PDB entry 8HIL | electron microscopy, 3.57 A resolution | chains A and B of the 10 polymer chains in the assembly

Chain A:
Name: DNA-directed RNA polymerase V largest subunit
From: Brassica oleracea
Sequence (2032 residues; numbered 1 to 2032; the number before each row is that of its first residue):
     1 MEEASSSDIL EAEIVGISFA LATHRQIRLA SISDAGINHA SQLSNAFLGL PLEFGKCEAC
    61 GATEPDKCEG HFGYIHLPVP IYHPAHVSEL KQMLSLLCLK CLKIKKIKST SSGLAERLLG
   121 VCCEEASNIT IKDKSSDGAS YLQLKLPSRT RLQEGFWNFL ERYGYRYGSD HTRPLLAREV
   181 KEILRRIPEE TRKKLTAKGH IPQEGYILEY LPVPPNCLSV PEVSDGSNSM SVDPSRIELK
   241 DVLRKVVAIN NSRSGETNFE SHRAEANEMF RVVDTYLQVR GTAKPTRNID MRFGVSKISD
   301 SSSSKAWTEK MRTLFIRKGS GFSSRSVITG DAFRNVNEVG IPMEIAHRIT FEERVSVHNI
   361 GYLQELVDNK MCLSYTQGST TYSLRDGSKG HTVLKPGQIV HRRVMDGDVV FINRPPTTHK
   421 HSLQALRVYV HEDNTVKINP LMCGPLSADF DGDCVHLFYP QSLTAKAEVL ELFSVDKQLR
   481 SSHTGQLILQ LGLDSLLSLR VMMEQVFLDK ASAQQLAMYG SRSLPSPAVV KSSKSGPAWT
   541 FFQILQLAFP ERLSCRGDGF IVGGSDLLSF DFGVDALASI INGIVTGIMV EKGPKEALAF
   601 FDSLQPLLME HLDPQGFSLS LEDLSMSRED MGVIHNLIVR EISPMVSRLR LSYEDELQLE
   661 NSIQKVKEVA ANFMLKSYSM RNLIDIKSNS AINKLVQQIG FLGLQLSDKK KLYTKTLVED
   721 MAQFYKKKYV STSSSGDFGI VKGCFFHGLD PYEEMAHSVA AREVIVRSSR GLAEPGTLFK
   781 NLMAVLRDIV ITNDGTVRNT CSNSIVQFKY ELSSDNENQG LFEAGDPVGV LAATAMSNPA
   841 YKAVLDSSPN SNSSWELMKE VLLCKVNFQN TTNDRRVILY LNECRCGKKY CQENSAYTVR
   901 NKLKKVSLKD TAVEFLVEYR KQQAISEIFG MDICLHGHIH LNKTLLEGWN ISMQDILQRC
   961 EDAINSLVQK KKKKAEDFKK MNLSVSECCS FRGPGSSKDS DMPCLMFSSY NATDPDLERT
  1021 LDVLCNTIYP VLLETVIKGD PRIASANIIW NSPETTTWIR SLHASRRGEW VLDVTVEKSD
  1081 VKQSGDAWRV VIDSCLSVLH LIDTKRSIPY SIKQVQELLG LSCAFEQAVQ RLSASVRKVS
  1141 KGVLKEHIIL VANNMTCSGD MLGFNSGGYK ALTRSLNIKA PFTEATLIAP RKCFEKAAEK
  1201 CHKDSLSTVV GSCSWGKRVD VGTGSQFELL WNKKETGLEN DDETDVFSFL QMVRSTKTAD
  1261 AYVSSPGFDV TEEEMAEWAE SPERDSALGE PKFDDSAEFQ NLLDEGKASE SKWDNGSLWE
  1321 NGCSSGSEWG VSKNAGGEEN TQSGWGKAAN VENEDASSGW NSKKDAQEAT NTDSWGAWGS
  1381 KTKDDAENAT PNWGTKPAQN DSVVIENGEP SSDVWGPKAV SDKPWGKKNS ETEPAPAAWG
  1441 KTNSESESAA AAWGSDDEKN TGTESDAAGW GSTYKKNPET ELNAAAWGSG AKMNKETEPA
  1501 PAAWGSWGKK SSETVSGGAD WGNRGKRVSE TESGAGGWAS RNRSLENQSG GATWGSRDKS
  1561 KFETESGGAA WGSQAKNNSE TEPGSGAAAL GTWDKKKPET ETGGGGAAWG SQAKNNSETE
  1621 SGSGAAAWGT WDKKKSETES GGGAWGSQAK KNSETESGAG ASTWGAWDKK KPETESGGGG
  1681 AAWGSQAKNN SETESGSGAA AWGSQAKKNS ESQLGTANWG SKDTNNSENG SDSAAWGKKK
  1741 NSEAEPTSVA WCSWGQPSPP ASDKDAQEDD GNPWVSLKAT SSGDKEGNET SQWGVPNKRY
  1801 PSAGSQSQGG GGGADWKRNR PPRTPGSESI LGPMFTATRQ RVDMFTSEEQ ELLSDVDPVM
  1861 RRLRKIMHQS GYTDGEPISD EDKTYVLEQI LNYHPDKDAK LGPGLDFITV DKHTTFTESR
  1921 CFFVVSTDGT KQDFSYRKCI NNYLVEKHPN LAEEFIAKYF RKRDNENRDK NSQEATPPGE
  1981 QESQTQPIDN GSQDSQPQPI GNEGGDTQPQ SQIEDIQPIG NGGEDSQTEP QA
Disordered / not traced: 1-319, 1172-1224, 1233-2032
Bound ions: Mg2+: D449, D453; Zn2+: H938, H940
Reported in the primary citation:
  - Mg2+ coordination: D449, D453

Chain B:
Name: DNA-dependent RNA polymerase IV and V subunit 2
From: Brassica oleracea
Sequence (1169 residues; each row starts with the number of its first residue):
     1 MTDIDIEEIE AAGEVDLRDL GEPFLQSFCK KAATSFFDEY GLVSHQLNSY NFFIEHGLQS
    61 VFESSGEMLV EPSFDPTKNK DHEWRYATVK FGEVSVDKPT LYSDDKELVF LPWHARLQNM
   121 TYSARMKVNV DVEVFVKKVV KRDKFKTGQD EYVEKQILSK KTQDIPIGRI PVMVKSVLCN
   181 TTEKGKNGES YRKGECAFDQ GGYFVIKGAE KVFIAQEQIC TKRLWISNSP WTVSYRSETK
   241 RNRFIVRLSE NQKAEDFKRK EKVLTVYFLS TEIPVWVLFF ALGVASDKEA VDLIAFDGGD
   301 ASITNSVVAS IQEADSVCED FRHGRNALAY VEQQIKGTKF PPGESVDECL SLYLFPGLKS
   361 LTQKARFLGY MVKCLFSAYA GKRKCENRDN FRNKRIELAG ELLERELRVH LAHARRTMTK
   421 AMQRHLTGDG DLKPIEHYLD ASIITNGLSR AFSTGAWCHP FRKMERVSGV VANLGRANPL
   481 QSLIDLRRTR QQVLYTGRVG DARYPHPSHW GRLCFLSTPD GENCGLVKNL SLLGLVSTQI
   541 MEPVVEELFD SGMEELMDDT STPLSGKHKV LLNGDWVGVC SDSDYFVADL KSRRRQSELP
   601 RQMEIKLDKD DKEVRIFTDA GRLLRPLLVV ENLHKLKQSK PSKYTFEHLL DQGILELIGI
   661 EEEEDCTTAW GTKQLLKQQK SYTHCELDLS FLLGVSCAIV PFANHDHGRR VLYQSQKHCQ
   721 QAIGFCSTNP NIRCDTLSQQ LFYPQRPLFK TMASECLQKD VLFNGQNAIV AVNVHLGFNQ
   781 EDSIVMNKAS LERGMFRSEQ IRSYKADVDS KDSEKRKKMD EVVQFGKTHS KIGRVDSLDD
   841 DGFPFVGANM HSGDIVIGRC TESGTDHSVK LKHTERGIVQ KVVLSSNDDG KNYATVSLRQ
   901 VRSPCLGDKF SSMHGQKGVL GYIEEQENFA FTNQGIVPDI VINPHAFPSR QTPGQLLEAA
   961 LSKGIACPMQ KKKGKSDAYS KVTRHATPFS TPSVDDITDQ LHRAGFSRSG NERVYNGRTG
  1021 EMMRSLIFMG PNFYQRLIHM SEDKVKFRNT GPVHPLTRQP VADRKRFGGI KFGEMERDCL
  1081 IAHGASANLH ERLFTLSDSS QMHICRNCKS AANVIERVAS SGRRIRGPYC RLCESPDYVV
  1141 MVNVPYGAKL LYQELFSMGI CLNFETNLC
Disordered / not traced: 1-13, 141-156, 816-819, 1042-1169

How chain A and chain B interact:
Pairs across the interface - 132 pairs, chain A then chain B:
  V327(A) - G907(B)
  V327(A) - S1041(B)
  T329(A) - G921(B)
  D331(A) - F778(B)
  F333(A) - L776(B)
  E344(A) - H873(B)
  R348(A) - H873(B)  hydrogen bond
  D433(A) - L906(B)
  N434(A) - S1041(B)
  T435(A) - L906(B)
  T435(A) - G907(B)
  P440(A) - Q780(B)
  C443(A) - E781(B)
  D449(A) - E781(B)
  D449(A) - D782(B)
  F450(A) - Q780(B)
  F450(A) - E781(B)  hydrogen bond (backbone-backbone)
  F450(A) - D782(B)
  F450(A) - V919(B)
  D451(A) - D782(B)  hydrogen bond (backbone-side chain)
  D451(A) - V919(B)
  G452(A) - V919(B)
  L493(A) - E781(B)
  L493(A) - H945(B)
  D494(A) - Q780(B)  hydrogen bond
  D494(A) - N943(B)
  D494(A) - H945(B)  salt bridge
  L497(A) - H945(B)
  V501(A) - R1024(B)
  M609(A) - L776(B)
  M609(A) - G777(B)
  M609(A) - Q780(B)
  E610(A) - L776(B)
  D613(A) - L776(B)
  D613(A) - N1016(B)
  D613(A) - R1018(B)  salt bridge
  D613(A) - M1023(B)
  P614(A) - N1016(B)
  Q615(A) - M1023(B)
  Q615(A) - R1024(B)  hydrogen bond
  Q615(A) - S1025(B)  hydrogen bond (backbone-backbone)
  G616(A) - N773(B)
  G616(A) - V774(B)
  G616(A) - M1023(B)
  G616(A) - S1025(B)  hydrogen bond (backbone-side chain)
  F617(A) - V772(B)
  F617(A) - N773(B)  hydrogen bond (backbone-side chain)
  F617(A) - V774(B)
  F617(A) - P944(B)
  S618(A) - V772(B)
  S618(A) - L1026(B)  hydrogen bond (side chain-backbone)
  S618(A) - I1027(B)
  S618(A) - F1028(B)
  L619(A) - F947(B)  hydrophobic
  L619(A) - N1011(B)
  L619(A) - F1028(B)
  S620(A) - S1009(B)
  S620(A) - N1011(B)  hydrogen bond
  L621(A) - A960(B)  hydrophobic
  L621(A) - S1009(B)  hydrogen bond (backbone-backbone)
  E622(A) - S1009(B)
  L624(A) - L956(B)  hydrophobic
  L683(A) - P944(B)
  L683(A) - H945(B)
  K694(A) - S949(B)
  K694(A) - Q951(B)  hydrogen bond (backbone-side chain)
  L695(A) - P948(B)  hydrophobic
  Q697(A) - Q951(B)  hydrogen bond
  Q698(A) - F947(B)
  Q698(A) - P948(B)  hydrogen bond (side chain-backbone)
  Q698(A) - Q951(B)
  L712(A) - R498(B)
  L712(A) - Y504(B)
  Y713(A) - D501(B)
  Y713(A) - Y504(B)  hydrophobic
  T714(A) - D501(B)  hydrogen bond
  T716(A) - N387(B)
  L717(A) - D501(B)
  L717(A) - Y504(B)  hydrophobic
  L717(A) - P505(B)
  D720(A) - H506(B)  salt bridge
  M721(A) - P507(B)  hydrophobic
  F724(A) - P507(B)  hydrophobic
  F724(A) - W510(B)  hydrophobic
  K727(A) - W670(B)
  K728(A) - T668(B)
  K728(A) - W670(B)
  K728(A) - L675(B)
  K728(A) - Y682(B)  hydrogen bond
  Y729(A) - W670(B)
  F745(A) - H705(B)  hydrogen bond (backbone-side chain)
  F745(A) - D706(B)
  F745(A) - H707(B)
  F745(A) - Q951(B)
  F745(A) - P953(B)
  F746(A) - H705(B)  hydrogen bond (backbone-side chain)
  F746(A) - P953(B)  hydrophobic
  F746(A) - L957(B)
  F746(A) - V994(B)  hydrophobic
  H747(A) - H705(B)
  G748(A) - H705(B)  hydrogen bond (backbone-side chain)
  L749(A) - N704(B)  hydrogen bond (backbone-side chain)
  L749(A) - F989(B)
  D750(A) - W670(B)
  P751(A) - W510(B)  hydrophobic
  P751(A) - L689(B)  hydrophobic
  P751(A) - F989(B)  hydrophobic
  E754(A) - F515(B)
  E754(A) - L516(B)
  E754(A) - N704(B)
  E754(A) - F989(B)
  M755(A) - W510(B)  hydrophobic
  M755(A) - F515(B)  hydrophobic
  H757(A) - H707(B)
  H757(A) - G708(B)
  S758(A) - P505(B)
  S758(A) - F515(B)  hydrogen bond (side chain-backbone)
  V759(A) - P505(B)  hydrophobic
  R762(A) - R503(B)  hydrogen bond (side chain-backbone)
  R762(A) - Y504(B)
  R762(A) - P505(B)
  R762(A) - T518(B)
  R762(A) - C524(B)
  R762(A) - G525(B)
  E763(A) - Y504(B)
  I765(A) - R709(B)
  I765(A) - L712(B)  hydrophobic
  V766(A) - R503(B)
  V766(A) - Y504(B)
  N1026(A) - F257(B)
  T1027(A) - D256(B)  hydrogen bond
  P1030(A) - F257(B)  hydrophobic
Other interface residues (no listed pair), chain A (78 interface residues in all): G330, A332, K437, A448, Q505, L612, M680, K726, S731, T732, A761
Other interface residues (no listed pair), chain B (80 interface residues in all): G500, D520, E664, C666, A669, Q679, S681, L692, H775, N779, S783, K917, T952, T1019

In short:
Chain A and chain B form an interface of 78 and 80 residues respectively, with 23 hydrogen bonds and 3 salt
bridges. Polar pairs include D494(A)-H945(B), D613(A)-R1018(B) and D720(A)-H506(B). D449(A) and D453(A)
coordinate Mg2+. H938(A) and H940(A) coordinate Zn2+. The paper reports Mg2+ coordination by D449(A) and
D453(A).
Chain A is DNA-directed RNA polymerase V largest subunit and chain B is DNA-dependent RNA polymerase IV and V
subunit 2, both from Brassica oleracea; the structure, A cryo-EM structure of B. oleracea RNA polymerase V at
3.57 Angstrom, was determined by electron microscopy (same publication as 8HIM).
